7YZS - chain AAA; structure by X-ray diffraction, 1.80 A resolution.

== Chain AAA ==
Name: Sulfoquinovosyl binding protein
Organism: Agrobacterium tumefaciens
UniProt: A0A083ZKV5 (A0A083ZKV5_RHIRD); residues 2-388 here correspond to UniProt positions 30-416 (UniProt number = residue number + 28)
Sequence (396 residues; numbered 1 to 396; the number before each row is that of its first residue):
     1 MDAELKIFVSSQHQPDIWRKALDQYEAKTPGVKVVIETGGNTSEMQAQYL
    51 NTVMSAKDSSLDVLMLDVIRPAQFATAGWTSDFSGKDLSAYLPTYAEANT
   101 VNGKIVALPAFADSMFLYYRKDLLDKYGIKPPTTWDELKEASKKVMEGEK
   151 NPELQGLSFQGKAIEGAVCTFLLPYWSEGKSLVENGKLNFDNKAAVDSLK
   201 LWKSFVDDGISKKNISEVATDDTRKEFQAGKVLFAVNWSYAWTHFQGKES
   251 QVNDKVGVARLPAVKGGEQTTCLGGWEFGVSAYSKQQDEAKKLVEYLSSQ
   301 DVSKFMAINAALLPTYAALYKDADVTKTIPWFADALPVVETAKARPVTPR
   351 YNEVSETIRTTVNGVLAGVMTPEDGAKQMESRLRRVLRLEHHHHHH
Not modelled in the structure: 1-2, 387-396
Sequence notes: initiating methionine (1); expression tag (389-396)
Residues lining bound ligands: 6-deoxy-6-sulfo-beta-D-glucopyranose (YZT): Gln12, His13, Asn41, Thr42, Ser43, Glu44, Asp67, Val68, Asp113, Ile164, Glu165, Gly166, Thr220, Trp238, Gly274, Gly275, Trp276, Arg345
From the paper describing this entry:
  - binding site for 6-deoxy-6-sulfo-beta-D-glucopyranose: Gln12, His13, Ser43, Asp67, Asp113, Gly166, Thr220, Trp276, Arg345

== In short ==
Bound to chain AAA: 6-deoxy-6-sulfo-beta-D-glucopyranose. The paper reports a binding site for
6-deoxy-6-sulfo-beta-D-glucopyranose at Gln12, His13 and Ser43 among others.
Chain AAA is Sulfoquinovosyl binding protein (Agrobacterium tumefaciens); the structure, Crystal structure of
the sulfoquinovosyl binding protein SmoF complexed with sulfoquinovose, was determined by X-ray diffraction
(same publication as 7QHV and 7YZU).
